PDB entry 8QE9 | electron microscopy, 3.90 A resolution | chains 1Q and 2Q of the 64 polymer chains in the assembly

== Chain 1Q ==
Name: DUF1071 domain-containing protein
From: Staphylococcus phage 80alpha
Reference sequence: A0A0E1VL05 (A0A0E1VL05_STAA3); residues 2-207 here = UniProt positions 2-207
Amino-acid sequence (206 residues; numbered 2 to 207; the number before each row is that of its first residue):
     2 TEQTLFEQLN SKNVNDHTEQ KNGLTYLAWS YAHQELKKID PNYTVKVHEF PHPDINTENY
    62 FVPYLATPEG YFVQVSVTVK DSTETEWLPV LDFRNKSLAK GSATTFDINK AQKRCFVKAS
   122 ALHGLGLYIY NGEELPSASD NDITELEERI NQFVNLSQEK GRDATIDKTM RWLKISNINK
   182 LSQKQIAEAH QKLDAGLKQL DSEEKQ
Disordered / not traced: 2-3, 205-207

== Chain 2Q ==
Name: Helix-turn-helix XRE family protein
From: Staphylococcus aureus
Reference sequence: A0FIL5 (A0FIL5_STAAU); numbering as in UniProt (aligned over 2-224)
Amino-acid sequence (233 residues; row label = number of the first residue in the row; numbering starts at 0):
     0 MGIRNRLSEL LSERGLKISR VAKDVKIARS SLTSMAQNDS EMIRYDAIDK LCSYLHISPS
    60 EFFEHNPINF DFTFDEEPNY KINDVFEGFE VTANITHAFS IENFDFEILV DVELDNRQKL
   120 NFDLDVSYKE TEKITNSQHR FIFTIKNEDE NIGLKKYVDS LSAGLKNLLF KKINQKLSGY
   180 VSEIIVKNID DIEELFPNKG EKSTTLHKEI LQTDSRLSSD IFKEYGSHHH HHH
Disordered / not traced: 0-1, 224-232
Differences from the reference sequence: initiating methionine (0); expression tag (1, 225-232)
From the paper describing this entry:
  - mutagenesis - E89A/V90A/T91A: unchanged binding to DUF1071 domain-containing protein (chain 1Q)
  - mutagenesis - F195A/P196A/N197A/K198A/G199A/E200A: abolished binding to DUF1071 domain-containing protein (chain 1Q)

== Chain 1Q / chain 2Q interface ==
Contacting residue pairs - 20 pairs, chain 1Q then chain 2Q:
  Phe154(1Q) - Val90(2Q)  hydrophobic
  Ser158(1Q) - Phe195(2Q)
  Arg163(1Q) - Val90(2Q)  hydrogen bond (side chain-backbone)
  Arg163(1Q) - Thr91(2Q)
  Arg163(1Q) - Ala92(2Q)
  Arg163(1Q) - Glu193(2Q)  salt bridge
  Arg163(1Q) - Phe195(2Q)  hydrogen bond (side chain-backbone)
  Asp164(1Q) - Phe195(2Q)
  Ala165(1Q) - Phe195(2Q)  hydrophobic
  Lys169(1Q) - Leu194(2Q)
  Lys169(1Q) - Phe195(2Q)
  Thr170(1Q) - Phe195(2Q)
  Trp173(1Q) - Glu89(2Q)  hydrogen bond
  Trp173(1Q) - Leu194(2Q)  hydrophobic
  Gln200(1Q) - Glu86(2Q)
  Leu201(1Q) - Val90(2Q)  hydrophobic
  Leu201(1Q) - Thr91(2Q)
  Glu204(1Q) - Thr91(2Q)  hydrogen bond
  Glu204(1Q) - Asn93(2Q)
  Glu204(1Q) - Asn135(2Q)
Also at the interface, not in a pair above, chain 1Q (13 interface residues in all): Thr166, Gly197
Also at the interface, not in a pair above, chain 2Q (12 interface residues in all): Pro196, Asn197

== In short ==
13 residues of chain 1Q and 12 residues of chain 2Q are in contact, with 4 hydrogen bonds and 1 salt bridge.
Among the polar pairs are Arg163(1Q)-Glu193(2Q), Arg163(1Q)-Val90(2Q) and Arg163(1Q)-Phe195(2Q). The paper
reports that F195A/P196A/N197A/K198A/G199A/E200A of chain 2Q abolish binding to DUF1071 domain-containing
protein (chain 1Q); E89A/V90A/T91A of chain 2Q leave binding to DUF1071 domain-containing protein (chain 1Q)
unchanged.
Here chain 1Q is DUF1071 domain-containing protein (Staphylococcus phage 80alpha) and chain 2Q is
Helix-turn-helix XRE family protein (Staphylococcus aureus). Entry 8QE9 (Complex between the 80a-Sak SSAP and
the SaPI2 Stl master regulator) was determined by electron microscopy, deposited together with 8Q86, 8RC5 and
8PQ8.
